8FUO - chains B and C of the 4 polymer chains in the assembly; structure by X-ray diffraction, 2.43 A resolution.

# Chain B
Name: Amidohydrolase
From: Rhodococcus wratislaviensis NBRC 100605
UniProtKB: A0A402C2Q3 (A0A402C2Q3_RHOWR); residue numbers follow UniProt; this construct covers 1-378
Chain sequence (378 residues; row label = number of the first residue in the row):
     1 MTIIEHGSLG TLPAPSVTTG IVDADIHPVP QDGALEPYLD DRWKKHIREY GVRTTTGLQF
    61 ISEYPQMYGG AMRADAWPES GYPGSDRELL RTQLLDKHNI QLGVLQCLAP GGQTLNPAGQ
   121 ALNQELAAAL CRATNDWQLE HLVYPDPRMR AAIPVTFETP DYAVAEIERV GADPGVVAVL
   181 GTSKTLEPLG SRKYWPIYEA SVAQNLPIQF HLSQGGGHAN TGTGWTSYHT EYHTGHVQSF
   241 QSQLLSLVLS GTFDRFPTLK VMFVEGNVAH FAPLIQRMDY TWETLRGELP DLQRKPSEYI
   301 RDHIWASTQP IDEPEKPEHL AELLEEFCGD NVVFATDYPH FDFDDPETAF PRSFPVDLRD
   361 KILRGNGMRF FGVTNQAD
Disordered / not traced: 1-10, 376-378
From the paper describing this entry:
  - mutagenesis - D342A: decreased catalytic activity

# Chain C
Name: Amidohydrolase
From: Rhodococcus wratislaviensis NBRC 100605
UniProtKB: A0A402C2V4 (A0A402C2V4_RHOWR); residues 13-385 here correspond to UniProt positions 1-373 (UniProt number = residue number - 12)
Chain sequence (392 residues; numbered -6 to 385; the number before each row is that of its first residue; numbers below 1 keep their minus sign (Met-6 is residue -6)):
    -6 MGHHHHHHSG ENLYFQSGGM VAPTSNPGVP DELDGVPAVV DCDVHAVLPS PHSLIPYLDE
    54 YWADQLVAQL APTYEPNYHP RGSAIAQHSD ASVDENGRAA TTAENLVKDV FADGFTDFAV
   114 VNCLYGVQQI HQPRREMAHA RALNHWIANE WLDKDDRLRA SIVVPQGSPR AAAEEIDFWS
   174 GDKRFVQVLL LGQSELLYGR EINWPIWEAA EAAGLPVTLH IGGVFRQAPT SVGWPASHLE
   234 WYVGQQSNIE AQLNSIISEG ILQKFPKTKI LLSELGFNWL PPFMWKFDKL WKSYRPDIPW
   294 VQESPLELIR EHVRVTTSPS DGAEEAGRLD SIVDRLGSDR MLVYSSDYPH KHHSGPRDIE
   354 NGTHSPELLD RIYRRNAFDL YNLVVPSPGK VG
Disordered / not traced: -6 to 28, 379-385
Construct notes: expression tag (-6 to 12)

# How chain B and chain C interact
Pairs across the interface (59; chain B residue first):
  Arg48(B) - Gly75(C)
  Glu49(B) - Pro73(C)
  Glu49(B) - Gly75(C)  hydrogen bond (backbone-backbone)
  Glu49(B) - Ser76(C)  hydrogen bond (backbone-backbone)
  Tyr50(B) - Pro73(C)  hydrophobic
  Tyr50(B) - Ser76(C)
  Tyr50(B) - His231(C)
  Arg53(B) - Asn70(C)
  Arg53(B) - His231(C)
  Arg53(B) - Trp234(C)
  Thr55(B) - Trp227(C)
  Thr56(B) - Asn70(C)  hydrogen bond (backbone-side chain)
  Thr56(B) - Phe218(C)
  Gly57(B) - Pro69(C)
  Gly57(B) - Asn70(C)  hydrogen bond (backbone-backbone)
  Gly57(B) - Tyr71(C)
  Gly57(B) - Gln122(C)  hydrogen bond (backbone-side chain)
  Gly57(B) - Phe218(C)
  Leu58(B) - Tyr67(C)
  Leu58(B) - Glu68(C)
  Leu58(B) - Pro69(C)  hydrophobic
  Leu58(B) - Asn70(C)
  Leu58(B) - Gln122(C)
  Gln59(B) - Glu68(C)  hydrogen bond (backbone-backbone)
  Gln59(B) - Pro69(C)
  Gln59(B) - Asn70(C)
  Gln59(B) - Pro73(C)
  Phe60(B) - Thr66(C)
  Phe60(B) - Glu68(C)
  Phe60(B) - Arg74(C)
  Ile61(B) - Thr66(C)
  Ile61(B) - Tyr67(C)  hydrophobic
  Glu63(B) - His124(C)
  Tyr64(B) - His124(C)
  Pro65(B) - Pro65(C)  hydrophobic
  Pro65(B) - Tyr67(C)
  Gln66(B) - Gln62(C)
  Met67(B) - Gln58(C)
  Met67(B) - Gln62(C)
  Met67(B) - Arg128(C)  hydrogen bond
  Tyr68(B) - Ala61(C)  hydrophobic
  Gly69(B) - Ala61(C)  hydrogen bond (backbone-backbone)
  Gly69(B) - Leu63(C)
  Gly70(B) - Leu63(C)
  Trp77(B) - Leu63(C)  hydrophobic
  Leu122(B) - Trp227(C)  hydrophobic
  Leu122(B) - Pro228(C)
  Leu122(B) - Ala229(C)
  Asn123(B) - Ala229(C)
  Gly217(B) - Trp227(C)  hydrogen bond (backbone-side chain)
  Trp225(B) - His124(C)
  Trp225(B) - Arg219(C)  hydrogen bond (side chain-backbone)
  Thr226(B) - His124(C)
  Ser227(B) - His124(C)
  Ser227(B) - Gln125(C)  hydrogen bond (backbone-backbone)
  Ser227(B) - Pro126(C)
  Tyr228(B) - Gln125(C)
  Tyr228(B) - Pro126(C)
  Tyr228(B) - Arg127(C)
Also at the interface, not in a pair above, chain C (29 interface residues in all): Ser230

# Overview
Chain B and chain C form an interface of 27 and 29 residues respectively; the contacts include 11 hydrogen
bonds. Among the polar pairs are Thr56(B)-Asn70(C), Gly57(B)-Gln122(C) and Met67(B)-Arg128(C). The paper
reports that D342A of chain B reduces catalytic activity.
Chain B is Amidohydrolase and chain C is Amidohydrolase, both from Rhodococcus wratislaviensis NBRC 100605;
the structure, Fe-bound AibH1H2, was determined by X-ray diffraction, deposited together with 8FUL, 8FUM and
8FUN.
